Entry 7S8V (electron microscopy, 3.73 A resolution); this record covers chains A and B.

# Chain A
Molecule: Insulin-like growth factor 1 receptor
Source organism: Homo sapiens
Notes: EC 2.7.10.1
Reference sequence: P08069 (IGF1R_HUMAN); the construct has insertions or renumbered stretches relative to UniProt, so the offset changes along the chain: 1-649 = UniProt 31-679; 651-706 = UniProt 680-735; 742-905 = UniProt 772-935
Chain sequence (952 residues; each row starts with the number of its first residue; note: 36 numbers in that range are skipped by the numbering (no residue carries them; nothing is unmodelled there); a row labelled like 706A-706Z holds insertion residues (706A, then the next letters in order)):
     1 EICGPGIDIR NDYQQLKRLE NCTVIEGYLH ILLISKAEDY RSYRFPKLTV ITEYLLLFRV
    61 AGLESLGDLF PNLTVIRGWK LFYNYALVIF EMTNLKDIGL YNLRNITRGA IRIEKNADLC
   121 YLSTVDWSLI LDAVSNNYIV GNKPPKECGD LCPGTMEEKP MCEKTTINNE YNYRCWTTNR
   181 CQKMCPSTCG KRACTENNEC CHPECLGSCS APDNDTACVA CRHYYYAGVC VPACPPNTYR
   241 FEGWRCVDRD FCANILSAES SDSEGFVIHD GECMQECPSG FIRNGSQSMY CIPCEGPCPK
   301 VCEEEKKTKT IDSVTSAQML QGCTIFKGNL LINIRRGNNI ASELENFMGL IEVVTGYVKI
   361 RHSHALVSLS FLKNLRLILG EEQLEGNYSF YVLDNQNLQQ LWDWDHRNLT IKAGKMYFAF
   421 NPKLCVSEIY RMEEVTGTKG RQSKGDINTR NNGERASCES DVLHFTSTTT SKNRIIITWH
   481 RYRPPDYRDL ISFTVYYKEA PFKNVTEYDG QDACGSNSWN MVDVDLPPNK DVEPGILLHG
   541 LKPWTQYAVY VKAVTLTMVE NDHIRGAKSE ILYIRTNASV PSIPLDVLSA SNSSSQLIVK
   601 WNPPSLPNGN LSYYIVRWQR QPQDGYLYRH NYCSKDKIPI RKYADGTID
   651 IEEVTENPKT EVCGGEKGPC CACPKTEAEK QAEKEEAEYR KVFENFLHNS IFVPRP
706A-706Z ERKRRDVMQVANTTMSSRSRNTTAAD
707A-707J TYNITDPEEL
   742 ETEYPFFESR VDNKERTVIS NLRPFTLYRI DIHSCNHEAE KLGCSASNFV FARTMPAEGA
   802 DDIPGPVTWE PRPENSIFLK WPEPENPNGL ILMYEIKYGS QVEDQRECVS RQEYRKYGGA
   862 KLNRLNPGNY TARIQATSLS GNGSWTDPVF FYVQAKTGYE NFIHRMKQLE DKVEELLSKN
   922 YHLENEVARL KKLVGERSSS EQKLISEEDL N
Disordered / not traced: 1-577, 651-670, 706A-706Z, 707A-707J, 898-952
Construct notes: expression tag (906-952)
Disulfide bonds: Cys633-Cys849, Cys776-Cys785
Glycans and other covalent adducts: N-acetylglucosamine (NAG) linked to Asn592, Asn610
UniProt features mapped onto this chain:
  - glycosylation (N-linked (GlcNAc...) asparagine): Asn21, Asn72, Asn105, Asn214, Asn284, Asn387, Asn408, Asn504, Asn577, Asn592, Asn610, Asn706L, Asn706U, Asn707C, Asn870, Asn883

# Chain B
Molecule: Insulin receptor
Source organism: Homo sapiens
Notes: EC 2.7.10.1
Reference sequence: P06213 (INSR_HUMAN); residues 1-928 here correspond to UniProt positions 28-955 (UniProt number = residue number + 27)
Chain sequence (961 residues; numbered 1 to 961; the number before each row is that of its first residue):
     1 HLYPGEVCPG MDIRNNLTRL HELENCSVIE GHLQILLMFK TRPEDFRDLS FPKLIMITDY
    61 LLLFRVYGLE SLKDLFPNLT VIRGSRLFFN YALVIFEMVH LKELGLYNLM NITRGSVRIE
   121 KNNELCYLAT IDWSRILDSV EDNYIVLNKD DNEECGDICP GTAKGKTNCP ATVINGQFVE
   181 RCWTHSHCQK VCPTICKSHG CTAEGLCCHS ECLGNCSQPD DPTKCVACRN FYLDGRCVET
   241 CPPPYYHFQD WRCVNFSFCQ DLHHKCKNSR RQGCHQYVIH NNKCIPECPS GYTMNSSNLL
   301 CTPCLGPCPK VCHLLEGEKT IDSVTSAQEL RGCTVINGSL IINIRGGNNL AAELEANLGL
   361 IEEISGYLKI RRSYALVSLS FFRKLRLIRG ETLEIGNYSF YALDNQNLRQ LWDWSKHNLT
   421 ITQGKLFFHY NPKLCLSEIH KMEEVSGTKG RQERNDIALK TNGDQASCEN ELLKFSYIRT
   481 SFDKILLRWE PYWPPDFRDL LGFMLFYKEA PYQNVTEFDG QDACGSNSWT VVDIDPPLRS
   541 NDPKSQNHPG WLMRGLKPWT QYAIFVKTLV TFSDERRTYG AKSDIIYVQT DATNPSVPLD
   601 PISVSNSSSQ IILKWKPPSD PNGNITHYLV FWERQAEDSE LFELDYCLKG LKLPSRTWSP
   661 PFESEDSQKH NQSEYEDSAG ECCSCPKTDS QILKELEESS FRKTFEDYLH NVVFVPRKTS
   721 SGTGAEDPRP SRKRRSLGDV GNVTVAVPTV AAFPNTSSTS VPTSPEEHRP FEKVVNKESL
   781 VISGLRHFTG YRIELQACNQ DTPEERCSVA AYVSARTMPE AKADDIVGPV THEIFENNVV
   841 HLMWQEPKEP NGLIVLYEVS YRRYGDEELH LCVSRKHFAL ERGCRLRGLS PGNYSVRIRA
   901 TSLAGNGSWT EPTYFYVTDY LDVPSNIARM KQLEDKVEEL LSKNYHLENE VARLKKLVGE
   961 R
Disordered / not traced: 163-167, 308-593, 657-769, 923-961
Construct notes: expression tag (929-961)
Disulfide bonds: Cys8-Cys26, Cys126-Cys155, Cys159-Cys182, Cys169-Cys188, Cys192-Cys201, Cys196-Cys207, Cys208-Cys216, Cys212-Cys225, Cys228-Cys237, Cys241-Cys253, Cys259-Cys284, Cys266-Cys274, Cys288-Cys301, Cys647-Cys872, Cys798-Cys807
Glycans and other covalent adducts: N-acetylglucosamine (NAG) linked to Asn16, Asn25, Asn111, Asn215, Asn606, Asn624
UniProt features mapped onto this chain:
  - region: Glu706 to Phe714 (Insulin-binding)
  - site: Phe39 (Insulin-binding)
  - modified residue: Ser373 (Phosphoserine), Tyr374 (Phosphotyrosine), Ser380 (Phosphoserine)
  - glycosylation (N-linked (GlcNAc...) asparagine): Asn16, Asn25, Asn78, Asn111, Asn215, Asn255, Asn295, Asn337, Asn397, Asn418, Asn514, Asn606, Asn624, Asn671, Asn742, Asn755, Asn893, Asn906

# How chain A and chain B interact
Contacting residue pairs (59):
  Asp624(A) with Lys149(B), salt bridge
  Tyr626(A) with Tyr127(B); Ile158(B), hydrogen bond (side chain-backbone); His185(B)
  His630(A) with Ile158(B)
  Tyr632(A) with Gly650(B)
  Ser634(A) with Gly650(B); Leu651(B), hydrogen bond (backbone-backbone)
  Lys635(A) with Gly650(B); Leu651(B), hydrogen bond (backbone-backbone); Lys652(B), hydrogen bond (backbone-backbone)
  Asp636(A) with Lys649(B); Gly650(B); Lys652(B)
  Lys637(A) with Leu648(B), hydrogen bond (side chain-backbone); Lys649(B), hydrogen bond (backbone-backbone)
  Pro639(A) with Glu153(B); Glu154(B)
  Ile640(A) with Glu153(B)
  Arg641(A) with Lys149(B); Asn152(B); Glu153(B)
  Glu686(A) with Arg118(B), salt bridge; Tyr144(B), hydrogen bond
  Glu688(A) with Phe89(B)
  Tyr689(A) with Tyr91(B), hydrophobic; Arg118(B), hydrogen bond; Glu120(B), hydrogen bond
  Arg690(A) with Phe96(B); Arg118(B); Glu120(B), salt bridge
  Val692(A) with Phe88(B), hydrophobic; Phe89(B), hydrophobic
  Phe693(A) with Phe88(B), hydrophobic; Val94(B), hydrophobic; Phe96(B), hydrophobic
  Phe696(A) with Gln34(B); Leu36(B), hydrophobic; Leu37(B); Phe64(B), hydrophobic
  Leu697(A) with Leu37(B), hydrophobic; Phe64(B), hydrophobic; Arg65(B)
  Ser700(A) with Phe39(B)
  Arg705(A) with Lys40(B)
  Leu768(A) with Glu124(B)
  Arg770(A) with Tyr67(B); Val99(B); His100(B)
  Ser788(A) with Arg65(B), hydrogen bond (backbone-side chain); Tyr67(B)
  Asn789(A) with Arg65(B)
  Phe790(A) with Arg65(B); Glu97(B); Val99(B), hydrophobic; Lys121(B); Asn123(B)
  Phe792(A) with Asn123(B)
  Arg847(A) with Leu648(B)
Interface residues without a listed pair, chain A (32 interface residues in all): Cys633, Ile638, Asn699, Ile701
Interface residues without a listed pair, chain B (38 interface residues in all): Arg14, Leu62, Asp157, Asp645
From the paper, about this interface:
  - interface residues, chain A: Tyr689(A)

# In short
Chain A and chain B form an interface of 32 and 38 residues respectively; the contacts include 10 hydrogen
bonds and 3 salt bridges. Polar pairs include Asp624(A)-Lys149(B), Glu686(A)-Arg118(B) and
Arg690(A)-Glu120(B). Covalently linked N-acetylglucosamine: at Asn592(A) and Asn610(A). N-acetylglucosamine is
covalently linked to Asn16(B), Asn25(B), Asn111(B), Asn215(B), Asn606(B) and Asn624(B). The paper reports the
interface residue Tyr689(A).
Here chain A is Insulin-like growth factor 1 receptor and chain B is Insulin receptor, both from Homo sapiens.
Entry 7S8V (Leg region of a complex of IGF-I with the ectodomain of a hybrid insulin receptor / ...) was
determined by electron microscopy, deposited together with 7S0Q.
